8FJK - chains D and M of the 44 polymer chains in the assembly; structure by electron microscopy, 3.30 A resolution.

== Chain D ==
Protein: Major inner capsid protein VP3
From: Golden shiner reovirus
Notes: EC 3.6.4.13
UniProt: Q8JU60 (CAPSD_AQRVC); numbering as in UniProt (aligned over 77-1214)
Sequence (1138 residues; each row starts with the number of its first residue):
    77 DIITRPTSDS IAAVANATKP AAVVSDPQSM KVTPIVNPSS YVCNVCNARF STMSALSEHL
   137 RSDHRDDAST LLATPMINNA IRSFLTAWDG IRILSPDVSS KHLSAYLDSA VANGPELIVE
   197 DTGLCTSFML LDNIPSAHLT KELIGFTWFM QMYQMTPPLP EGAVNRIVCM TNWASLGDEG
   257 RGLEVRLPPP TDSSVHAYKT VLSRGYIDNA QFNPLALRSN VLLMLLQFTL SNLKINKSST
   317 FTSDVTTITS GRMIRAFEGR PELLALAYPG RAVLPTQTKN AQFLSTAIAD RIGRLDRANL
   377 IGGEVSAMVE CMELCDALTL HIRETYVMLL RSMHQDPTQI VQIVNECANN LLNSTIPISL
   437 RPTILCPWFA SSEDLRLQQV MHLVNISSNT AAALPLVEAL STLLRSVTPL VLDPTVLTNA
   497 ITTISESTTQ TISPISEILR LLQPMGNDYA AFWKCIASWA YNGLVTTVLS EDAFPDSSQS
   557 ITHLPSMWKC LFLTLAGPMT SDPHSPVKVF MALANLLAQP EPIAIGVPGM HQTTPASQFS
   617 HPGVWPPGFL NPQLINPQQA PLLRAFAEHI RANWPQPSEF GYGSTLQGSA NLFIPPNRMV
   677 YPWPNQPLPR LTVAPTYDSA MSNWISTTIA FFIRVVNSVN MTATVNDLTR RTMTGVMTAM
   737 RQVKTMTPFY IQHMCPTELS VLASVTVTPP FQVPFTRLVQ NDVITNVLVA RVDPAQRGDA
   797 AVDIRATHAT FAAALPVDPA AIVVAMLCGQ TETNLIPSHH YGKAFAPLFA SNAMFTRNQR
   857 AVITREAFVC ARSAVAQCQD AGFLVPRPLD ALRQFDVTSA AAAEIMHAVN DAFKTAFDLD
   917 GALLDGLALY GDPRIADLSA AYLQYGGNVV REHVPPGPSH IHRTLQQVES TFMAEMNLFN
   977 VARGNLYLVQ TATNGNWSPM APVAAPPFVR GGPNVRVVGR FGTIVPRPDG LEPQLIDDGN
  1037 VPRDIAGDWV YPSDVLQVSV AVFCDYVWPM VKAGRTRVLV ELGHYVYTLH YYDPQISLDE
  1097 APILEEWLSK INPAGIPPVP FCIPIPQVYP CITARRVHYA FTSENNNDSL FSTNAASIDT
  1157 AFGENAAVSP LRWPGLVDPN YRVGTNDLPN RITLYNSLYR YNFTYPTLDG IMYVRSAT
Swiss-Prot annotation at these positions:
  - zinc finger: Tyr117 to His140 (C2H2-type)

== Chain M ==
Protein: Major inner capsid protein VP3
From: Golden shiner reovirus
Notes: EC 3.6.4.13; fragment: N-terminal residues 13-106
UniProt: Q8JU60 (CAPSD_AQRVC); residue numbers follow UniProt; this construct covers 13-106
Sequence (94 residues; numbered 13 to 106; the number before each row is that of its first residue):
    13 TASPADTNVV PAKDAPTTNS PPSTTSPNQA AADANQQQAG IVSSQSGPNA VGDSAPSTSV
    73 NNDGDIITRP TSDSIAAVAN ATKPAAVVSD PQSM

== Chain D / chain M interface ==
Residue-residue contacts - 93 pairs, chain D then chain M:
  Pro172(D) with Ala14(M)
  Val174(D) with Pro16(M), hydrophobic
  His178(D) with Pro16(M)
  Asp184(D) with Ala24(M); Thr30(M); Asn31(M), hydrogen bond; Gln50(M), hydrogen bond
  Ser185(D) with Val21(M); Val22(M), hydrogen bond (side chain-backbone); Ala24(M)
  Ala186(D) with Asn20(M); Val21(M); Val22(M), hydrogen bond (backbone-backbone)
  Val187(D) with Asn20(M)
  Ala188(D) with Asn20(M), hydrogen bond (backbone-backbone); Val22(M), hydrophobic
  Arg280(D) with Ser84(M), hydrogen bond
  Tyr282(D) with Ala91(M), hydrophobic; Asn92(M); Lys95(M), hydrogen bond (backbone-side chain)
  Asn461(D) with Ala27(M); Pro28(M)
  Ser463(D) with Pro28(M); Pro68(M)
  Asn465(D) with Ala27(M), hydrogen bond (side chain-backbone); Asn31(M), hydrogen bond; Asn47(M), hydrogen bond
  Thr466(D) with Asn47(M); Gln48(M); Ala51(M)
  Ala467(D) with Asn47(M); Gln50(M); Ala51(M), hydrophobic
  Leu472(D) with Val21(M), hydrophobic
  Ala475(D) with Asp18(M); Val21(M), hydrophobic
  Leu479(D) with Asp18(M)
  Ser546(D) with Gln57(M)
  Glu547(D) with Ser56(M); Gln57(M), hydrogen bond (backbone-backbone); Gly59(M); Pro60(M)
  Asp548(D) with Ser56(M); Gln57(M), hydrogen bond
  Gln614(D) with Pro60(M)
  Val761(D) with Thr19(M)
  Thr762(D) with Thr19(M)
  Val763(D) with Thr19(M), hydrogen bond (backbone-backbone); Asn20(M); Val22(M), hydrophobic
  Thr764(D) with Val21(M), hydrogen bond (side chain-backbone)
  Ile800(D) with Ser66(M)
  Thr803(D) with Gly64(M); Asp65(M); Ser66(M), hydrogen bond
  His804(D) with Asp65(M), salt bridge; Ser66(M), hydrogen bond (side chain-backbone)
  Ala805(D) with Asp65(M), hydrogen bond (backbone-side chain)
  Thr806(D) with Asn61(M)
  Pro812(D) with Ile53(M); Gln57(M)
  Pro843(D) with Thr13(M); Ala14(M)
  Ala849(D) with Thr19(M); Asn20(M)
  Thr894(D) with Asp75(M), hydrogen bond
  Ser895(D) with Asn74(M); Asp75(M)
  Ala896(D) with Asp75(M)
  Ala899(D) with Asn74(M)
  Glu900(D) with Thr83(M)
  Gly917(D) with Lys25(M)
  Ala918(D) with Pro23(M); Ala24(M)
  Asp921(D) with Lys25(M); Asp26(M), hydrogen bond (side chain-backbone)
  Ala924(D) with Asn74(M), hydrogen bond (backbone-side chain)
  Leu925(D) with Asp26(M)
  Tyr926(D) with Pro28(M), hydrophobic; Asn74(M)
  Gly927(D) with Asn74(M), hydrogen bond (backbone-side chain)
  Pro929(D) with Asn74(M)
  Ala1057(D) with Ala97(M); Ala98(M)
  Asp1061(D) with Val100(M); Ser105(M)
  Tyr1062(D) with Asp102(M), hydrogen bond; Gln104(M), hydrogen bond (side chain-backbone)
  Pro1065(D) with Ser105(M); Met106(M), hydrophobic
  Met1066(D) with Met106(M), hydrophobic
  Ser1105(D) with Ala98(M)
  Pro1109(D) with Pro96(M)
Other interface residues (no listed pair), chain D (70 interface residues in all): Ser180, Leu183, Gly281, His458, Val460, Ile462, Ser464, Ala468, Pro471, Thr478, Ser613, Ala810, Lys910, Gly922, Val1056, Ile1107
Other interface residues (no listed pair), chain M (54 interface residues in all): Ala17, Thr29, Asn40, Ser58, Ala67, Asn73, Ile87, Ala88, Val99

== Summary ==
70 residues of chain D face 54 of chain M across their interface, with 23 hydrogen bonds and 1 salt bridge.
Polar contacts include His804(D)-Asp65(M), Asp184(D)-Asn31(M) and Asp184(D)-Gln50(M).
Chain D is Major inner capsid protein VP3 and chain M is Major inner capsid protein VP3, both from Golden
shiner reovirus; the structure, Golden Shiner Reovirus Core Polar Vertex, was determined by electron
microscopy together with 8FJL from the same study.
